PDB entry 7MK9 | electron microscopy, 3.54 A resolution | chains A and E of the 17 polymer chains in the assembly

Chain A:
Molecule: DNA-directed RNA polymerase subunit
Organism: Saccharomyces cerevisiae
Notes: EC 2.7.7.6
UniProtKB: A0A6A5Q1P2 (A0A6A5Q1P2_YEASX); residue numbers follow UniProt; this construct covers 1-1733
Sequence (1733 residues; each row starts with the number of its first residue):
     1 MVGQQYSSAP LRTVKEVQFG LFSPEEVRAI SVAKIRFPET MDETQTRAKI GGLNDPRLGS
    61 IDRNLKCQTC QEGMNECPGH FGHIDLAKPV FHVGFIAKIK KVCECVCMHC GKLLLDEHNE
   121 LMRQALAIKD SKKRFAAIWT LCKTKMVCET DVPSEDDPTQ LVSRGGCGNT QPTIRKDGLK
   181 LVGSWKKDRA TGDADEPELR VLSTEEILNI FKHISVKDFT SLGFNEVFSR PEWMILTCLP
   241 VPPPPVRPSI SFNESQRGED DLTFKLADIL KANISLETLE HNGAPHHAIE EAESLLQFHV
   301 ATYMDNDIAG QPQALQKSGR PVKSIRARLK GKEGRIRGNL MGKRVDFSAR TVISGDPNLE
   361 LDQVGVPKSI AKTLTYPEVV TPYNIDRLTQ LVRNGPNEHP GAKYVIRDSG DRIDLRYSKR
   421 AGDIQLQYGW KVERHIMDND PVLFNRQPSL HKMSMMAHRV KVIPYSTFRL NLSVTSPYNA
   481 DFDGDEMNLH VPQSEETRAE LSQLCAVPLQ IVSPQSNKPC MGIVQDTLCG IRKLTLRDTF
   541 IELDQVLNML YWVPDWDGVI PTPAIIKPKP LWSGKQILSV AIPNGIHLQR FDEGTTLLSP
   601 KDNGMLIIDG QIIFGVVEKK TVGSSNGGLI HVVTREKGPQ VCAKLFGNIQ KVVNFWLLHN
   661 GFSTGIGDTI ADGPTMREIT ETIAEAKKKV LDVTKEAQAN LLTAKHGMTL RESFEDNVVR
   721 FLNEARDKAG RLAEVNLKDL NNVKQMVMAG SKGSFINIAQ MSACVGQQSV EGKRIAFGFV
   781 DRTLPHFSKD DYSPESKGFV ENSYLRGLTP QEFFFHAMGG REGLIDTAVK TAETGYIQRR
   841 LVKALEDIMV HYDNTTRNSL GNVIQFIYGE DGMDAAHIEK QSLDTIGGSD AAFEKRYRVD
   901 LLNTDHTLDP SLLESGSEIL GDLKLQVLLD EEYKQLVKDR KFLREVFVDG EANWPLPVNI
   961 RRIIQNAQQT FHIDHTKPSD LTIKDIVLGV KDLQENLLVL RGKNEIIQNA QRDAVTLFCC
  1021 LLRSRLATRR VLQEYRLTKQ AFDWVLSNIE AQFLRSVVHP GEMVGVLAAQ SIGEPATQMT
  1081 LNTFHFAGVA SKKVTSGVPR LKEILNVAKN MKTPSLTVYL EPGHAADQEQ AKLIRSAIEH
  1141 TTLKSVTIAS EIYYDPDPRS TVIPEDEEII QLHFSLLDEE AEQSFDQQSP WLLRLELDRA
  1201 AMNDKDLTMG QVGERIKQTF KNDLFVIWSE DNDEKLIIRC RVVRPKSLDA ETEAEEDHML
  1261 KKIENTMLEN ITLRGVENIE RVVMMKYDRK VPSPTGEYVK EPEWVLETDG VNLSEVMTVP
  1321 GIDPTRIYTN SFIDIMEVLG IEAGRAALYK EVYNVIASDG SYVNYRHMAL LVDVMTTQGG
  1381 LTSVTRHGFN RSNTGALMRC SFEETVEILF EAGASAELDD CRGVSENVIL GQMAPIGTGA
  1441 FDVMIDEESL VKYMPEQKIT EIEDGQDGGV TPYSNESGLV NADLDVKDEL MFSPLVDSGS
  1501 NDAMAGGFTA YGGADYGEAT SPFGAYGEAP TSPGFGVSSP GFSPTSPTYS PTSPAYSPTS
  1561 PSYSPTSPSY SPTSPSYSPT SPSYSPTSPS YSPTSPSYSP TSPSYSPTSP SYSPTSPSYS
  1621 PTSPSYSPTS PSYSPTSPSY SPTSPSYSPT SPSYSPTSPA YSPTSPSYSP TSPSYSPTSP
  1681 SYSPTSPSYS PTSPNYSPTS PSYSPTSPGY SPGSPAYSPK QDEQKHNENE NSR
Not modelled in the structure: 1, 1082-1092, 1176-1184, 1246-1253, 1455-1733
Bound ions: Zn2+ site 1: C67, C70, C77, H80; Zn2+ site 2: C107, C110, C148, C167; Mg2+: D481, D483, D485 (shared with 2 residues of chain R)
Reported in the primary citation:
  - binding site for the 15-nt RNA strand: K619, K620

Chain E:
Molecule: DNA-directed RNA polymerases I, II, and III subunit RPABC1
Organism: Saccharomyces cerevisiae
UniProtKB: A0A6A5Q456 (A0A6A5Q456_YEASX); residues 1-215 here = UniProt positions 1-215
Sequence (215 residues; row label = number of the first residue in the row):
     1 MDQENERNIS RLWRAFRTVK EMVKDRGYFI TQEEVELPLE DFKAKYCDSM GRPQRKMMSF
    61 QANPTEESIS KFPDMGSLWV EFCDEPSVGV KTMKTFVIHI QEKNFQTGIF VYQNNITPSA
   121 MKLVPSIPPA TIETFNEAAL VVNITHHELV PKHIRLSSDE KRELLKRYRL KESQLPRIQR
   181 ADPVALYLGL KRGEVVKIIR KSETSGRYAS YRICM
Not modelled in the structure: 1

Interface between chain A and chain E:
Pairs across the interface (63; chain A residue first):
  R857(A) - Y168(E)  hydrogen bond (side chain-backbone)
  R857(A) - L170(E)
  L860(A) - Q174(E)  hydrogen bond (backbone-side chain)
  G861(A) - Q174(E)
  N862(A) - Q174(E)
  V863(A) - Q174(E)  hydrogen bond (backbone-backbone)
  V863(A) - P176(E)
  Q865(A) - Y208(E)
  F866(A) - Y168(E)  hydrophobic
  F866(A) - Y208(E)  hydrogen bond (backbone-side chain)
  F866(A) - A209(E)
  F866(A) - S210(E)
  F866(A) - Y211(E)
  I867(A) - Y208(E)
  G869(A) - T204(E)
  E870(A) - R200(E)  salt bridge
  E870(A) - T204(E)
  E870(A) - S205(E)  hydrogen bond (backbone-side chain)
  E870(A) - Y208(E)
  D871(A) - S205(E)
  F942(A) - R207(E)
  E945(A) - K201(E)
  F947(A) - E203(E)
  N1004(A) - R167(E)
  I1006(A) - L164(E)  hydrophobic
  I1007(A) - Y168(E)  hydrophobic
  D1013(A) - R207(E)
  D1013(A) - Y208(E)
  L1017(A) - E203(E)
  L1017(A) - S205(E)
  L1017(A) - G206(E)
  M1317(A) - V142(E)
  T1318(A) - R11(E)  hydrogen bond
  T1318(A) - R14(E)  hydrogen bond (backbone-side chain)
  T1318(A) - V141(E)
  P1324(A) - V142(E)  hydrophobic
  T1325(A) - H146(E)
  T1325(A) - H147(E)  hydrogen bond (backbone-side chain)
  T1325(A) - E148(E)  hydrogen bond
  R1326(A) - E148(E)
  I1327(A) - H147(E)  hydrogen bond (backbone-side chain)
  E1337(A) - P183(E)
  V1338(A) - I144(E)
  V1338(A) - P183(E)
  L1339(A) - I144(E)
  L1339(A) - H147(E)
  L1339(A) - V150(E)
  G1340(A) - D182(E)
  I1341(A) - I178(E)  hydrophobic
  I1341(A) - D182(E)  hydrogen bond (backbone-side chain)
  I1341(A) - R212(E)
  E1342(A) - P151(E)
  E1342(A) - H153(E)
  E1342(A) - I198(E)
  E1342(A) - R212(E)  salt bridge
  A1343(A) - L149(E)  hydrophobic
  R1345(A) - R200(E)
  Y1349(A) - E203(E)  hydrogen bond
  Y1365(A) - E203(E)
  T1377(A) - P176(E)
  Q1378(A) - R177(E)
  G1379(A) - R177(E)  hydrogen bond (backbone-backbone)
  G1379(A) - Q179(E)
Other interface residues (no listed pair), chain A (46 interface residues in all): V946, W954, A1014, T1016, M1336, A1347, D1373, T1376
Other interface residues (no listed pair), chain E (40 interface residues in all): E163, S173, L175, S202

Overview:
The interface between chain A and chain E involves 46 residues on one side and 40 on the other; the contacts
include 13 hydrogen bonds and 2 salt bridges. Polar pairs include E870(A)-R200(E), E1342(A)-R212(E) and
R857(A)-Y168(E). The paper reports a binding site for the 15-nt RNA strand at K619(A) and K620(A).
Chain A is DNA-directed RNA polymerase subunit and chain E is DNA-directed RNA polymerases I, II, and III
subunit RPABC1, both from Saccharomyces cerevisiae; the structure, Complex structure of trailing EC of EC+EC
(trailing EC-focused), was determined by electron microscopy (same publication as 7MEI, 7MKA, 7ML0, 7ML1,
7ML2, 7ML3 and 7ML4).
